Entry 5L5Y (X-ray diffraction, 2.70 A resolution); this record covers chains H and Z of the 28 polymer chains in the assembly.

== Chain H ==
Name: Proteasome subunit beta type-2
Organism: Saccharomyces cerevisiae (strain ATCC 204508 / S288c)
Notes: EC 3.4.25.1
UniProt: P25043 (PSB2_YEAST); residues 1-232 here correspond to UniProt positions 30-261 (UniProt number = residue number + 29)
Chain sequence (232 residues; numbered 1 to 232; the number before each row is that of its first residue):
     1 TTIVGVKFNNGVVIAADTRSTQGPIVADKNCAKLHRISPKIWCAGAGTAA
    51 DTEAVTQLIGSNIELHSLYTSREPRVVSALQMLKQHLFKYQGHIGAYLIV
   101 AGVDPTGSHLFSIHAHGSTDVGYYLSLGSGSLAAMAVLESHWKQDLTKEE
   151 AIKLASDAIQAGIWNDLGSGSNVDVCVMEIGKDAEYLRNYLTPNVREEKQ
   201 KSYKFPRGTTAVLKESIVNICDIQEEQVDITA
Disordered / not traced: 227-232
Covalent attachments: CARFILZOMIB, bound form (3BV) linked to Thr1
Small-molecule neighbours:
  - CARFILZOMIB, bound form (3BV; N-{(2S)-2-[(morpholin-4-ylacetyl)amino]-4-phenylbutanoyl}-L-leucyl-N-[(2R,3S,4S)-1,3-dihydroxy-2,6-dimethylheptan-4-yl]-L-phenylalaninamide), molecule 1: Arg19, Ser20, Thr21, Gln22, Ala27, Cys31, Lys33, Gly45, Ala46, Gly47, Thr48, Ala49, Thr52, Ser129, Gly168
  - CARFILZOMIB, bound form (3BV), molecule 2: His114, His116, Ser118, Asp120
Swiss-Prot annotation at these positions:
  - active site: Thr1 (Nucleophile)

== Chain Z ==
Name: Proteasome subunit beta type-6, Proteasome subunit beta type-1
Organism: Saccharomyces cerevisiae (strain ATCC 204508 / S288c)
Notes: EC 3.4.25.1
UniProt: chimeric construct of P23724, P20618: residues 1-96 from P23724 (PSB6_YEAST) positions 20-115 (UniProt number = residue number + 19); residues 97-111 from P20618 positions 124-138 (UniProt number = residue number + 27); residues 112-117 from P23724 (PSB6_YEAST) positions 131-136 (UniProt number = residue number + 19); residues 118-133 from P20618 positions 145-160 (UniProt number = residue number + 27); residues 134-222 from P23724 (PSB6_YEAST) positions 153-241 (UniProt number = residue number + 19)
Chain sequence (222 residues; numbered 1 to 222; the number before each row is that of its first residue):
     1 QFNPYGDNGGTILGIAGEDFAVLAGDTRNITDYSINSRYEPKVFDCGDNI
    51 VMSANGFAADGDALVKRFKNSVKWYHFDHNDKKLSINSAARNIQHLLYSR
   101 RFFPYYVYNIIAGLDEDGKGAVYSFDPVGSYQREQCRAGGAAASLIMPFL
   151 DNQVNFKNQYEPGTNGKVKKPLKYLSVEEVIKLVRDSFTSATERHIQVGD
   201 GLEILIVTKDGVRKEFYELKRD
Metal / ion sites: Mg2+: Thr192, His195, Val198
Small-molecule neighbours: CARFILZOMIB, bound form (3BV; N-{(2S)-2-[(morpholin-4-ylacetyl)amino]-4-phenylbutanoyl}-L-leucyl-N-[(2R,3S,4S)-1,3-dihydroxy-2,6-dimethylheptan-4-yl]-L-phenylalaninamide): Arg101, Pro104, Asp126, Pro127, Val128, Ser130, Gln132
Swiss-Prot annotation at these positions:
  - modified residue: Tyr123 (Phosphotyrosine)

== How chain H and chain Z interact ==
Residue-residue contacts (58; chain H residue first):
  Arg19(H) with Ile196(Z); Asp222(Z), salt bridge
  Pro24(H) with Arg194(Z); His195(Z); Ile196(Z), hydrogen bond (backbone-backbone)
  Ile25(H) with Arg194(Z); His195(Z)
  Val26(H) with Glu193(Z); Arg194(Z), hydrogen bond (backbone-side chain); Ile196(Z), hydrophobic
  Ala27(H) with Arg194(Z), hydrogen bond (backbone-side chain)
  Lys29(H) with Glu193(Z), salt bridge; Arg194(Z)
  Ser129(H) with Tyr33(Z)
  Ile163(H) with Asp222(Z)
  Trp164(H) with Ile35(Z); Arg38(Z), hydrogen bond (backbone-side chain); Arg221(Z)
  Asn165(H) with Tyr33(Z); Arg38(Z)
  Asp166(H) with Tyr33(Z); Asp222(Z)
  Leu167(H) with Ile30(Z), hydrophobic; Asp32(Z); Tyr33(Z), hydrogen bond (backbone-backbone); Ile35(Z), hydrophobic; Ile196(Z)
  Ser169(H) with Asp222(Z)
  Gly170(H) with Asp222(Z)
  Ser171(H) with Asp222(Z), hydrogen bond (backbone-side chain)
  Asn194(H) with Lys220(Z), hydrogen bond (backbone-side chain); Asp222(Z)
  Arg196(H) with Thr189(Z); Ser190(Z); Glu193(Z)
  Glu197(H) with Arg185(Z), salt bridge
  Lys199(H) with Asp186(Z)
  Gln200(H) with Lys182(Z); Arg185(Z), hydrogen bond; Asp186(Z), hydrogen bond (backbone-side chain)
  Lys201(H) with Glu179(Z); Asp186(Z)
  Tyr203(H) with Phe149(Z); Gln153(Z); Leu183(Z); Asp186(Z), hydrogen bond
  Phe205(H) with Asn152(Z); Gln153(Z); Gln159(Z)
  Pro206(H) with Pro162(Z), hydrophobic
  Arg207(H) with Pro162(Z)
  Gly208(H) with Pro162(Z)
  Thr209(H) with Gln159(Z); Tyr160(Z), hydrogen bond (backbone-backbone)
  Thr210(H) with Asn165(Z)
  Ala211(H) with Tyr160(Z), hydrophobic; Gly166(Z)
  Val212(H) with Asn165(Z)
Also at the interface, not in a pair above, chain H (34 interface residues in all): Thr21, Gly23, Asp28, Gly168
Also at the interface, not in a pair above, chain Z (33 interface residues in all): Arg28, Ser34, Leu145, Asn158, Glu161, Glu218

== Overview ==
34 residues of chain H and 33 residues of chain Z are in contact, with 11 hydrogen bonds and 3 salt bridges.
Polar pairs include Arg19(H)-Asp222(Z), Lys29(H)-Glu193(Z) and Glu197(H)-Arg185(Z). Chain H binds CARFILZOMIB,
bound form. Bound to chain Z: CARFILZOMIB, bound form.
Here chain H is Proteasome subunit beta type-2 and chain Z is Proteasome subunit beta type-6, Proteasome
subunit beta type-1, both from Saccharomyces cerevisiae (strain ATCC 204508 / S288c). Entry 5L5Y (Yeast 20S
proteasome with human beta5c (1-138) and human beta6 (97-111; 118-133) in complex with carfilzomib) was
determined by X-ray diffraction together with 5L52, 5L54, 5L55, 5L5A, 5L5B, 5L5D and 30 further entries from
the same study.
